Entry 6NOH (X-ray diffraction, 2.25 A resolution); this record covers chains A and B.

[Chain A]
Name: Fem-3 mRNA-binding factor 2
Organism: Caenorhabditis elegans
Reference sequence: Q09312 (FBF2_CAEEL); residues 164-575 here = UniProt positions 164-575
Sequence (413 residues; numbered 163 to 575; the number before each row is that of its first residue):
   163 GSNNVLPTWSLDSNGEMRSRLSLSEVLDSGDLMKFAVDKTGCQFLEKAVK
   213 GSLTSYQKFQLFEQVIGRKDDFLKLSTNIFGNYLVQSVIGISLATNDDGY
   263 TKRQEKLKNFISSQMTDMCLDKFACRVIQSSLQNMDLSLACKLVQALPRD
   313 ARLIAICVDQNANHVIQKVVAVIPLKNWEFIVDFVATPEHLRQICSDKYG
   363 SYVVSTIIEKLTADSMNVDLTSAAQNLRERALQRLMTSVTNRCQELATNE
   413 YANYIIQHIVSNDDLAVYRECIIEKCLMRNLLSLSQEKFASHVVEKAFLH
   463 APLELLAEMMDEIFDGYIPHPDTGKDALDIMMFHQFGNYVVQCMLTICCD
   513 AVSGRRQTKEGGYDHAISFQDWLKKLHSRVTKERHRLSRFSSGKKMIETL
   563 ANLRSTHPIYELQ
Disordered / not traced: 163-167, 570-575
Disulfide bonds: Cys405-Cys438
Differences from the reference sequence: expression tag (163); engineered mutation Ser363 (Cys in Q09312), Tyr364 (Arg in Q09312), Ser367 (Gln in Q09312)
UniProt features mapped onto this chain:
  - site: Tyr479 (Interacts with lst-1)
  - mutagenesis: Arg288 (R288A: Reduces RNA binding affinity; R288F/Y: Broadens binding specificity at specific nucleotide positions in the RNA target ...), Leu444 (L444A: Does not affect binding to lst-1), Gln448 (Q448G: Slightly reduces binding to lst-1), His454 (H454A: Reduces binding affinity to 9 nt target RNA; H454Y/F/W/N/R: Switches nucleotide specificity at positions +2 and +3 in the RNA target), Tyr479 to Thr485 (Abrogates binding to lst-1), Tyr479 (Y479A: Reduces thermal stability and disrupts interaction with lst-1; Y479G/A/V/Q/F/R: Abrogates binding to lst-1), Ile480 (I480A: Does not affect binding to lst-1), Pro481 (P481A: Does not affect binding to lst-1), His482 (H482A: Does not affect binding to lst-1), Pro483 (P483G: Does not affect binding to lst-1), Asp484 (D484A: Does not affect binding to lst-1), Thr485 (T485A: Does not affect binding to lst-1), 1 further mutagenesis entry in UniProt
Reported in the primary citation:
  - binding site for the 8-nt RNA strand (chain B): Ser363, Tyr364, Ser367
  - specificity-determining residues: Tyr364

[Chain B]
Molecule: 8-nt RNA strand
Sequence (8 nucleotides; numbered 1 to 8; the number before each row is that of its first residue):
     1 UGUAAAUA

[Interface between chain A and chain B]
Residue-residue contacts (44; chain A residue first):
  Asn244(A) - U7(B)  hydrogen bond to the base
  Tyr245(A) - U7(B)  hydrogen bond to the base
  Tyr245(A) - A8(B)  phosphate contact
  Gln248(A) - U7(B)  hydrogen bond to the base
  Lys284(A) - U7(B)  sugar contact
  Phe285(A) - U7(B)  base contact
  Cys287(A) - A6(B)  base contact
  Arg288(A) - A6(B)  hydrogen bond to the base
  Arg288(A) - U7(B)  base contact
  Gln291(A) - A6(B)  hydrogen bond to the base
  Gln322(A) - A6(B)  hydrogen bond to the phosphate
  Asn323(A) - A6(B)  hydrogen bond to the sugar
  Asn325(A) - A5(B)  base contact
  His326(A) - A5(B)  base contact
  His326(A) - A6(B)  stacking on the base
  Gln329(A) - A5(B)  hydrogen bond to the base
  Lys360(A) - A4(B)  hydrogen bond to the sugar
  Lys360(A) - A5(B)  phosphate contact
  Tyr361(A) - A5(B)  phosphate contact
  Tyr361(A) - A6(B)  hydrogen bond to the phosphate
  Ser363(A) - A4(B)  base contact
  Tyr364(A) - A4(B)  base contact
  Tyr364(A) - A5(B)  stacking on the base
  Glu412(A) - U3(B)  base contact
  Tyr413(A) - A4(B)  sugar contact
  Asn415(A) - U3(B)  hydrogen bond to the base
  Tyr416(A) - U3(B)  hydrogen bond to the base
  Tyr416(A) - A4(B)  stacking on the base
  Gln419(A) - U3(B)  hydrogen bond to the base
  Lys450(A) - G2(B)  hydrogen bond to the sugar
  Lys450(A) - U3(B)  salt bridge to the phosphate
  Phe451(A) - U3(B)  base contact
  Ser453(A) - G2(B)  hydrogen bond to the base
  His454(A) - G2(B)  base contact
  His454(A) - U3(B)  stacking on the base
  Glu457(A) - G2(B)  hydrogen bond to the base
  Gln497(A) - U1(B)  base contact
  Phe498(A) - G2(B)  sugar contact
  Asn500(A) - U1(B)  hydrogen bond to the base
  Tyr501(A) - U1(B)  hydrogen bond to the base
  Tyr501(A) - G2(B)  stacking on the base
  Gln504(A) - U1(B)  hydrogen bond to the base
  Ser553(A) - U1(B)  base contact
  Ser554(A) - U1(B)  base contact
Other interface residues (no listed pair), chain A (36 interface residues in all): Ile241, Thr368

[Summary]
Chain A and chain B form an interface of 36 and 8 residues respectively, with 19 hydrogen bonds, 1 salt bridge
and 5 aromatic stacking contacts. Among the polar pairs are Asn244(A)-U7(B), Tyr245(A)-U7(B) and
Gln248(A)-U7(B). From the paper: a binding site for the 8-nt RNA strand (chain B) at Ser363(A), Tyr364(A) and
Ser367(A); the specificity determinant Tyr364(A).
Here chain A is Fem-3 mRNA-binding factor 2 (Caenorhabditis elegans) and chain B is an 8-nt RNA strand. Entry
6NOH (Crystal structure of FBF-2 repeat 5 mutant (C363S, R364Y, Q367S) in complex with 8-nt RNA) was
determined by X-ray diffraction (same publication as 6NOC, 6NOD and 6NOF).
